PDB entry 4QZ1 | X-ray diffraction, 3.00 A resolution | chains C and D of the 28 polymer chains in the assembly

== Chain C ==
Protein: Proteasome subunit alpha type-4
Organism: Saccharomyces cerevisiae
Notes: EC 3.4.25.1
UniProtKB: P40303 (PSA4_YEAST); residues -1 to 252 here correspond to UniProt positions 1-254 (UniProt number = residue number + 2)
Sequence (254 residues; each row starts with the number of its first residue; numbers below 1 keep their minus sign (Met-1 is residue -1)):
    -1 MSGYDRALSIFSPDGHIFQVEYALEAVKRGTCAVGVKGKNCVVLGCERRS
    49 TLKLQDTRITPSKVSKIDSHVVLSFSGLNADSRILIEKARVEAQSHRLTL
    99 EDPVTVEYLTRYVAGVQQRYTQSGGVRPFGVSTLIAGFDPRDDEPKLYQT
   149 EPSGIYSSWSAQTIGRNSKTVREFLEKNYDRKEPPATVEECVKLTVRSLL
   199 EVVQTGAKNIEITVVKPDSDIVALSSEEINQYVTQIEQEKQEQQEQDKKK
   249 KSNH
Not modelled in the structure: -1 to 0, 241-252
Swiss-Prot annotation at these positions:
  - modified residue: Thr58 (Phosphothreonine)

== Chain D ==
Protein: Proteasome subunit alpha type-5
Organism: Saccharomyces cerevisiae
Notes: EC 3.4.25.1
UniProtKB: P32379 (PSA5_YEAST); residues -7 to 252 here correspond to UniProt positions 1-260 (UniProt number = residue number + 8)
Sequence (260 residues; each row starts with the number of its first residue; numbers below 1 keep their minus sign (Met-7 is residue -7)):
    -7 MFLTRSEYDRGVSTFSPEGRLFQVEYSLEAIKLGSTAIGIATKEGVVLGV
    43 EKRATSPLLESDSIEKIVEIDRHIGCAMSGLTADARSMIEHARTAAVTHN
    93 LYYDEDINVESLTQSVCDLALRFGEGASGEERLMSRPFGVALLIAGHDAD
   143 DGYQLFHAEPSGTFYRYNAKAIGSGSEGAQAELLNEWHSSLTLKEAELLV
   193 LKILKQVMEEKLDENNAQLSCITKQDGFKIYDNEKTAELIKELKEKEAAE
   243 SPEEADVEMS
Not modelled in the structure: -7 to 0, 118-124, 243-252

== How chain C and chain D interact ==
Pairs across the interface (64; chain C residue first):
  Asp3(C) with Glu117(D)
  Arg4(C) with Asp1(D); Glu117(D)
  Ala5(C) with Val4(D), hydrophobic; Glu117(D); Ser127(D)
  Ser7(C) with Ser127(D); Arg128(D)
  Ile8(C) with Asp1(D); Gln15(D)
  Phe9(C) with Gln15(D), hydrogen bond (backbone-side chain); Tyr18(D), hydrophobic; Ser19(D); Leu73(D), hydrophobic; Arg128(D); Pro129(D); Gly131(D)
  Ser10(C) with Tyr18(D)
  Pro11(C) with Tyr18(D), hydrophobic; Glu21(D)
  Gly13(C) with Tyr18(D); Glu21(D); Ala22(D)
  His14(C) with Leu25(D)
  Ile15(C) with Leu73(D), hydrophobic; Arg128(D)
  Lys35(C) with Glu52(D), salt bridge
  Gln116(C) with Ala75(D); Asp76(D); Arg128(D)
  Thr119(C) with Arg128(D), hydrogen bond (backbone-side chain)
  Gln120(C) with Met126(D); Ser127(D), hydrogen bond (backbone-backbone); Arg128(D); Pro129(D); Phe130(D)
  Ser121(C) with Ser127(D)
  Gly122(C) with Ser127(D)
  Ser151(C) with Ala75(D)
  Gly152(C) with Ala75(D)
  Ile153(C) with Thr74(D); Ala75(D)
  Ser155(C) with Leu51(D); Ser55(D)
  Ser156(C) with Leu51(D); Glu52(D), hydrogen bond (backbone-backbone); Ser55(D), hydrogen bond (backbone-side chain)
  Trp157(C) with Thr47(D); Ser48(D); Leu50(D); Leu51(D); Glu52(D)
  Ser158(C) with Leu50(D), hydrogen bond (backbone-backbone); Glu52(D), hydrogen bond
  Ala159(C) with Leu50(D)
  Leu173(C) with Leu50(D), hydrophobic
  Glu174(C) with Ser48(D), hydrogen bond; Pro49(D); Leu50(D)
  Tyr177(C) with Leu50(D), hydrophobic
  Arg179(C) with Pro49(D), hydrogen bond (side chain-backbone); Leu50(D); Leu51(D), hydrogen bond (side chain-backbone); Glu52(D)
Also at the interface, not in a pair above, chain C (32 interface residues in all): Asp12, Tyr154, Arg170
Also at the interface, not in a pair above, chain D (29 interface residues in all): Ser53, Glu57, Ser79

== In short ==
The interface between chain C and chain D involves 32 residues on one side and 29 on the other, with 10
hydrogen bonds and 1 salt bridge. Polar contacts include Lys35(C)-Glu52(D), Phe9(C)-Gln15(D) and
Thr119(C)-Arg128(D).
Chain C is Proteasome subunit alpha type-4 and chain D is Proteasome subunit alpha type-5, both from
Saccharomyces cerevisiae; the structure, yCP beta5-M45T mutant in complex with the epoxyketone inhibitor ONX
0914, was determined by X-ray diffraction (same publication as 4QUX, 4QUY, 4QV0, 4QV1, 4QV3, 4QV4 and 42
further entries).
